5X6Q - chain A; structure by X-ray diffraction, 1.90 A resolution.

Chain A:
Name: Kynurenine 3-monooxygenase
From: Pseudomonas fluorescens
Notes: EC 1.14.13.9
Reference sequence: Q84HF5 (KMO_PSEFL); residue numbers follow UniProt; this construct covers 1-461
Sequence (463 residues; row label = number of the first residue in the row; numbers below 1 keep their minus sign (Gly-1 is residue -1)):
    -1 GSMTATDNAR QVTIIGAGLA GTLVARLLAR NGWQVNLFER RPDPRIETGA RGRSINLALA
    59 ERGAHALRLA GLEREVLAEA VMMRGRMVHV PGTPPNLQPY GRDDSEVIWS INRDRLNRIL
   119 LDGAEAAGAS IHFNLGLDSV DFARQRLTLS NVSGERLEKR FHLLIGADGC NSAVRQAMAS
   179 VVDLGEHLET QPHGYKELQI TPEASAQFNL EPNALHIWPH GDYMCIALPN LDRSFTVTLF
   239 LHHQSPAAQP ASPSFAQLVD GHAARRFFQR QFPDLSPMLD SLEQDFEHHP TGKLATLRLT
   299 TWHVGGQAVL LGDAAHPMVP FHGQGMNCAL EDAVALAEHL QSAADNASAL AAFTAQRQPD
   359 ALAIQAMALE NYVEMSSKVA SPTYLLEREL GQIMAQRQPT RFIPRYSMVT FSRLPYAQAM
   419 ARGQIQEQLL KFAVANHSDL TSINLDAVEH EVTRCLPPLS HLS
Disordered / not traced: -1 to 7, 99-103, 435-436, 460-461
Construct notes: expression tag (-1 to 0); engineered mutation Ser252 (Cys in Q84HF5), Ser461 (Cys in Q84HF5)
Ligand contacts:
  - Ro 61-8048 (7ZR; 3,4-dimethoxy-N-[4-(3-nitrophenyl)-1,3-thiazol-2-yl]benzenesulfonamide), molecule 1: Ala56, Arg84, Gln96, Tyr98, Ile106, Leu213, Ile224, Leu226, Phe238, Pro318, Phe319, His320, Gly321, Asn369, Tyr404, Thr408
  - Ro 61-8048 (7ZR), molecule 2: Glu368, Tyr382, Glu385, Arg386, Gly389, Gln390, Phe400, Ile401, Pro402, Arg403, Tyr404, Gly421, Gln424, Glu425, Leu428
  - FAD (flavin-adenine dinucleotide): Ile13, Gly14, Ala15, Gly16, Leu17, Ala18, Gly19, Phe36, Glu37, Arg38, Arg39, Leu55, Ala56, Arg111, Leu133, Gly134, Leu135, Ala165, Asp166, Gly167, Ala171, Tyr193, Leu226, Thr236, Leu309, Gly310, Asp311, Pro318, Gly321, Gln322, Gly323, Met324, Asn325, Ala327
UniProt features mapped onto this chain:
  - binding site (FAD): Leu17, Ala18, Glu37 to Arg39, Ala56, Arg111, Leu135, Asp311, Met324, Asn325
  - binding site (L-kynurenine): Arg84, Tyr98, Asn369, Tyr404
  - mutagenesis: Arg84 (R84A: Abolishes kynurenine 3-monooxygenase activity), Tyr98 (Y98A/F: Abolishes kynurenine 3-monooxygenase activity), Phe319 to His320 (Abolishes NADPH oxidase activity), His320 (H320A: Slightly decreases NADPH oxidase activity), Asn369 (N369A: Decreases kynurenine 3-monooxygenase activity; N369D: Abolishes kynurenine 3-monooxygenase activity), Glu372 (E372A/Q: Strongly decreases kynurenine 3-monooxygenase activity), Met373 (M373A: Abolishes kynurenine 3-monooxygenase activity; M373L: Decreases kynurenine 3-monooxygenase activity), Tyr404 (Y404A: Abolishes kynurenine 3-monooxygenase activity; Y404F: Decreases kynurenine 3-monooxygenase activity)

Summary:
Bound to chain A: flavin-adenine dinucleotide and Ro 61-8048. UniProt lists 11 FAD-binding residues, 4
L-kynurenine-binding residues and 8 mutagenesis sites.
Chain A is Kynurenine 3-monooxygenase (Pseudomonas fluorescens); the structure, Crystal structure of
Pseudomonas fluorescens KMO in complex with Ro 61-8048, was determined by X-ray diffraction (same publication
as 5X68, 5X6P and 5X6R).
